8W8M - chains K2 and K3 of the 102 polymer chains in the assembly; structure by electron microscopy, 3.28 A resolution.

Chain K2 (and K3):
Protein: Myeloid differentiation primary response protein MyD88
From: Homo sapiens
Notes: chain K3 of this document is another copy of the same molecule, construct and numbering; everything in this record applies to it too
UniProt: Q99836 (MYD88_HUMAN); residue numbers follow UniProt; this construct covers 153-296
Chain sequence (144 residues; numbered 153 to 296; the number before each row is that of its first residue):
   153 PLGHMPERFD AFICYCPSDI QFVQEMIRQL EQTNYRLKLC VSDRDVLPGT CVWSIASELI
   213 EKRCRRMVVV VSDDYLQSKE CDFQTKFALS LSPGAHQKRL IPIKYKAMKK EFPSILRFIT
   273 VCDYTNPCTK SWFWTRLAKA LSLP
Unresolved in the structure: 153-158, 245-247
UniProt features mapped onto this chain:
  - modified residue: Ser244 (Phosphoserine)
What the authors report for this chain:
  - mutagenesis - R196A, R196C, V198A, K238A, L241A, I267A, R269A, F270A, W284A: increased signaling
  - disease-associated variants - L252P: increased signaling (citing earlier work)
  - mutagenesis - P200A, K238A: decreased signaling
  - mutagenesis - N186A, Y187A, R188A: unchanged signaling

How chain K2 and chain K3 interact:
Contacting residue pairs - 8 pairs, chain K2 then chain K3:
  Gln184(K2) - Ser283(K3)
  Thr185(K2) - Gln181(K3)
  Asn186(K2) - Gln181(K3)  hydrogen bond (side chain-backbone)
  Asn186(K2) - Thr185(K3)
  Asn186(K2) - Tyr187(K3)
  Arg188(K2) - Thr185(K3)
  Arg188(K2) - Asn186(K3)  hydrogen bond
  Arg188(K2) - Tyr187(K3)
Other interface residues (no listed pair), chain K2 (5 interface residues in all): Tyr187
Other interface residues (no listed pair), chain K3 (7 interface residues in all): Lys282, Trp286

Summary:
5 residues of chain K2 face 7 of chain K3 across their interface, with 2 hydrogen bonds. Polar contacts
include Asn186(K2)-Gln181(K3) and Arg188(K2)-Asn186(K3). The paper reports that R196A, R196C and V198A of
chain K2, among others, increase signaling; P200A and K238A of chain K2 reduce signaling; 14 substitutions
were tested in all.
Both chains are Myeloid differentiation primary response protein MyD88 (Homo sapiens). Entry 8W8M (Cryo-EM
structure of helical filament of MyD88 TIR) was determined by electron microscopy, deposited together with
8YYM.
